Entry 2WIZ (X-ray diffraction, 3.30 A resolution); this record covers chains A and B of the 4 polymer chains in the assembly.

[Chain A (and B)]
Molecule: Archaeal hjc
Organism: Archaeoglobus fulgidus dsm 4304
Notes: chain B of this document is another copy of the same molecule, construct and numbering; everything in this record applies to it too
UniProtKB: O28314 (O28314_ARCFU); numbering as in UniProt (aligned over 2-136)
Chain sequence (139 residues; numbered -2 to 136; the number before each row is that of its first residue; numbers below 1 keep their minus sign (Gly-2 is residue -2)):
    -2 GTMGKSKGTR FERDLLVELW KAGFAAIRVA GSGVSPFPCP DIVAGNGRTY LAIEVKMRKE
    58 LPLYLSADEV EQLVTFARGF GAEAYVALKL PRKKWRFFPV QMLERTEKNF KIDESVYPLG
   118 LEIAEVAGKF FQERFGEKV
Not modelled in the structure: -2 to 5, 131-136 (chain B: -2 to 5, 128-136)
Curated features (UniProtKB/Swiss-Prot):
  - active site: Ser29
  - binding site (Mg(2+)): Glu9, Asp38, Glu51
  - site: Lys53 (Transition state stabilizer)

[Interface between chain A and chain B]
Residue-residue contacts (42):
  Arg10(A) - Val31(B)
  Arg10(A) - Ser32(B)
  Trp17(A) - Phe34(B)  hydrophobic
  Trp17(A) - Pro35(B)
  Ala22(A) - Phe73(B)  hydrophobic
  Ala22(A) - Phe77(B)
  Ile24(A) - Ile24(B)  hydrophobic
  Ile24(A) - Val26(B)  hydrophobic
  Ile24(A) - Phe73(B)  hydrophobic
  Arg25(A) - Arg25(B)
  Arg25(A) - Val26(B)
  Arg25(A) - Ala27(B)  hydrogen bond (backbone-backbone)
  Val26(A) - Arg25(B)
  Val26(A) - Ala27(B)
  Ala27(A) - Arg25(B)  hydrogen bond (backbone-backbone)
  Ala27(A) - Val26(B)
  Ala27(A) - Ala27(B)  hydrophobic
  Val31(A) - Arg10(B)
  Ser32(A) - Arg10(B)  hydrogen bond
  Ser32(A) - Leu13(B)
  Pro33(A) - Arg10(B)
  Phe34(A) - Trp17(B)
  Ala41(A) - Phe77(B)
  Gly42(A) - Phe77(B)
  Asn43(A) - Gly76(B)
  Asn43(A) - Phe77(B)  hydrogen bond (backbone-backbone)
  Gly44(A) - Phe77(B)  hydrogen bond (backbone-backbone)
  Tyr47(A) - Tyr47(B)
  Tyr47(A) - Phe77(B)  hydrophobic
  Tyr47(A) - Gly78(B)  hydrogen bond (side chain-backbone)
  Phe73(A) - Ala22(B)  hydrophobic
  Phe73(A) - Ile24(B)  hydrophobic
  Gly76(A) - Asn43(B)
  Phe77(A) - Ala22(B)
  Phe77(A) - Val40(B)
  Phe77(A) - Ala41(B)
  Phe77(A) - Gly42(B)
  Phe77(A) - Asn43(B)  hydrogen bond (backbone-backbone)
  Phe77(A) - Gly44(B)  hydrogen bond (backbone-backbone)
  Phe77(A) - Tyr47(B)
  Gly78(A) - Gly44(B)
  Gly78(A) - Tyr47(B)  hydrogen bond (backbone-side chain)
Interface residues without a listed pair, chain A (24 interface residues in all): Ala23, Gly28, Pro35, Val40
Interface residues without a listed pair, chain B (24 interface residues in all): Val14, Ala23

[Summary]
The chain A/chain B interface involves 24 residues from each chain, with 9 hydrogen bonds. Among the polar
pairs are Ser32(A)-Arg10(B), Tyr47(A)-Gly78(B) and Arg25(A)-Ala27(B). From UniProt: active-site residue
Ser29(A) and 3 Mg2+-binding residues on chain A.
Chain A and chain B are both Archaeal hjc (Archaeoglobus fulgidus dsm 4304); the structure, Crystal structures
of Holliday junction resolvases from Archaeoglobus fulgidus bound to DNA substrate, was determined by X-ray
diffraction.
